3PQY - chains C and E of the 5 polymer chains in the assembly; structure by X-ray diffraction, 3.19 A resolution.

== Chain C ==
Molecule: 10-mer peptide from RNA-directed RNA polymerase
Chain sequence (10 residues; numbered 1 to 10; the number before each row is that of its first residue):
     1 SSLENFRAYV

== Chain E ==
Molecule: T cell receptor beta, variable 29, Human nkt tcr beta chain
From: Mus musculus
Reference sequence: chimeric construct of A0A0G2LB96, K7N5M4: residues 1-107 from A0A0G2LB96 (A0A0G2LB96_MOUSE) positions 20-113 (offset varies); residues 111-253 from K7N5M4 positions 107-249 (UniProt number = residue number - 4)
Chain sequence (240 residues; row label = number of the first residue in the row; note: 13 numbers in that range are skipped by the numbering (no residue carries them; nothing is unmodelled there)):
     1 DMKVTQMPRYLIKRMGENVLLECGQDMSHET
    39 MYWYRQDPGLGLQLIYISYDVDS
    66 NSEGDIP
    74 KGYRVSRK
    83 KREHFSLILDSAKTNQTSVYFCASSFGREQYFGPGTRLTVLEDLKNVFPP
   133 EVAVFEPSEAEISHTQKATLVCLATGFYPDHVELSWWVNGKEVHSGVCTD
   183 PQPLKEQPALNDSRYALSSRLRVSATFWQNPRNHFRCQVQFYGLSENDEW
   233 TQDRAKPVTQIVSAEAWGRAD
Differences from the reference sequence: linker (108-110); conflict Leu123 (Thr119 in K7N5M4)
Disulfides: Cys23-Cys104, Cys154-Cys219

== Interface between chain C and chain E ==
Residue-residue contacts (6):
  Arg7(C) - Gly109(E)  hydrogen bond (side chain-backbone)
  Arg7(C) - Arg110(E)  hydrogen bond (side chain-backbone)
  Ala8(C) - Phe108(E)
  Ala8(C) - Gly109(E)
  Tyr9(C) - Glu30(E)
  Tyr9(C) - Tyr57(E)
Interface residues without a listed pair, chain C (5 interface residues in all): Phe6, Val10

== In short ==
The chain C/chain E interface involves 5 residues from each chain, with 2 hydrogen bonds. Among the polar
pairs are Arg7(C)-Gly109(E) and Arg7(C)-Arg110(E).
Here chain C is a 10-mer peptide from RNA-directed RNA polymerase and chain E is T cell receptor beta,
variable 29, Human nkt tcr beta chain (Mus musculus). Entry 3PQY (Crystal Structure of 6218 TCR in complex
with the H2Db-PA224) was determined by X-ray diffraction.
